7UZ4 - chains B and N of the 9 polymer chains in the assembly; structure by electron microscopy, 3.10 A resolution.

Chain B:
Molecule: Spike glycoprotein
From: Severe acute respiratory syndrome coronavirus 2
Notes: fragment: Spike 6P
UniProt: P0DTC2 (SPIKE_SARS2); residue numbers follow UniProt; this construct covers 1-676, 680-1213
Amino-acid sequence (1256 residues; row label = number of the first residue in the row; note: 3 numbers in that range are skipped by the numbering (no residue carries them; nothing is unmodelled there)):
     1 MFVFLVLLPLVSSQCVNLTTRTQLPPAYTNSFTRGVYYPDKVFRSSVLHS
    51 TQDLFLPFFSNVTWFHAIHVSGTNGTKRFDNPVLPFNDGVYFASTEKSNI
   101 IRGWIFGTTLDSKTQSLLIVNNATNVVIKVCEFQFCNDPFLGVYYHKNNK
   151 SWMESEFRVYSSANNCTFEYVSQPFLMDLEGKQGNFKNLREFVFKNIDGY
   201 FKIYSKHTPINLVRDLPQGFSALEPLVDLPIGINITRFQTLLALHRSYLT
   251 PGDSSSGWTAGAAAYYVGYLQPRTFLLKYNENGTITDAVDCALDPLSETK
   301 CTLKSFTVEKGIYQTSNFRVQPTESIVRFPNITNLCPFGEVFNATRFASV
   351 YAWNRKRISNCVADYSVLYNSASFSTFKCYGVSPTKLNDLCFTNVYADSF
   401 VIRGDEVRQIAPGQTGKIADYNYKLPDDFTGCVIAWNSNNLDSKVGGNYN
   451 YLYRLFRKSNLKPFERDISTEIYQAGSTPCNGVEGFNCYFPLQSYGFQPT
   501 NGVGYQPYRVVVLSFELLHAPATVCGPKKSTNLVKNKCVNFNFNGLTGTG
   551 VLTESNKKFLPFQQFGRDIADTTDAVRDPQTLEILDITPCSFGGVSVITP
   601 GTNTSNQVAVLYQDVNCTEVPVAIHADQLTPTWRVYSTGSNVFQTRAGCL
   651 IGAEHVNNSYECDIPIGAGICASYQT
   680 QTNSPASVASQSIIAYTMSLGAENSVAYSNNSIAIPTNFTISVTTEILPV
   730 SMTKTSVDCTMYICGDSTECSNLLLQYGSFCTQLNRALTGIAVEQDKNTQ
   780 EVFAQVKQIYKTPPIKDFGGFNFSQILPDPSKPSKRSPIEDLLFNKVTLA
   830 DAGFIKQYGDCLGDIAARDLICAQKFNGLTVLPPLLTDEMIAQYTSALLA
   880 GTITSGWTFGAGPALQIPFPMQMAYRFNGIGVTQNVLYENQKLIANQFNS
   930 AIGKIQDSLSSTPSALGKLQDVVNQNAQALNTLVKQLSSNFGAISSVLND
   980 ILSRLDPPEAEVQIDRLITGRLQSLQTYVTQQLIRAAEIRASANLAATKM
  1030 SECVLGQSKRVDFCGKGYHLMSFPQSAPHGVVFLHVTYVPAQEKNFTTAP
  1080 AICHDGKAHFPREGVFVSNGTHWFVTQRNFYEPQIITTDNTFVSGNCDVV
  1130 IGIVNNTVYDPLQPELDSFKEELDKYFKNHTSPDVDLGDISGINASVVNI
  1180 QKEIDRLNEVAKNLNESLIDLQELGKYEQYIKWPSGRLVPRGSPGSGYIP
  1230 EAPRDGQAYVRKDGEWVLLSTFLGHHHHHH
Not modelled in the structure: 1-21, 72-73, 179-186, 621-635, 680-688, 828-853, 1148-1259
Cystine bridges: Cys131-Cys166, Cys291-Cys301, Cys336-Cys361, Cys379-Cys432, Cys391-Cys525, Cys480-Cys488, Cys617-Cys649, Cys662-Cys671, Cys738-Cys760, Cys743-Cys749, Cys1032-Cys1043, Cys1082-Cys1126
Glycans and other covalent adducts: N-acetylglucosamine (NAG) linked to Asn61, Asn122, Asn165, Asn234, Asn282, Asn331, Asn343, Asn603, Asn616, Asn657, Asn709, Asn717, Asn801, Asn1074, Asn1098, Asn1134
Sequence notes: engineered mutation Pro817 (Phe in P0DTC2), Pro892 (Ala in P0DTC2), Pro899 (Ala in P0DTC2), Pro942 (Ala in P0DTC2), Pro986 (Lys in P0DTC2), Pro987 (Val in P0DTC2); expression tag (1214-1259)
Reported in the primary citation:
  - post-translational modification sites: Asn343

Chain N:
Molecule: M8a-3 Fab light chain
From: Mus musculus
Notes: antibody fragment or engineered binder
Amino-acid sequence (214 residues; row label = number of the first residue in the row; note: 20 numbers in that range are skipped by the numbering (no residue carries them; nothing is unmodelled there)):
     1 DIVMTQSHKFMSTSVGDRVSITCKASQDV
    36 GTYIAWYQQKPGQSPKLLIYWA
    65 STRHTGVP
    74 DRFTGSG
    83 SGTNYTLTISSVQAEDLALYHCQQHYS
   114 TPYTFGGGTKLEIKRTVAAPSVFIFPPSDEQLKSGTASVVCLLNNFYPRE
   164 AKVQWKVDNALQSGNSQESVTEQDSKDSTYSLSSTLTLSKADYEKHKVYA
   214 CEVTHQGLSSPVTKSFNRGEC
Not modelled in the structure: 127-234
Cystine bridges: Cys23-Cys104

Interface between chain B and chain N:
Contacting residue pairs (8):
  Gly404(B) - Tyr38(N)
  Asp405(B) - Thr37(N)  hydrogen bond
  Val407(B) - Tyr38(N)
  Arg408(B) - Trp56(N)
  Arg408(B) - Thr66(N)
  Gln414(B) - Tyr55(N)  hydrogen bond
  Val503(B) - Asp28(N)
  Tyr508(B) - Tyr108(N)  hydrogen bond
Other interface residues (no listed pair), chain B (8 interface residues in all): Ser375
Other interface residues (no listed pair), chain N (9 interface residues in all): Gly36, Ser65

Summary:
The interface between chain B and chain N involves 8 residues on one side and 9 on the other; the contacts
include 3 hydrogen bonds. Among the polar pairs are Asp405(B)-Thr37(N), Gln414(B)-Tyr55(N) and
Tyr508(B)-Tyr108(N). N-acetylglucosamine is covalently linked to Asn61(B), Asn122(B), Asn165(B), Asn234(B),
Asn282(B) and Asn331(B) and 10 more. From the paper: a modification site at Asn343(B).
Chain B is Spike glycoprotein (Severe acute respiratory syndrome coronavirus 2) and chain N is M8a-3 Fab light
chain (Mus musculus); the structure, Structure of the SARS-CoV-2 S 6P trimer in complex with the mouse
antibody Fab fragment, M8a-3, was determined by electron microscopy (same publication as 7UZ6, 7UZ7, 7UZ8,
7UZ9, 7UZA, 7UZB, 7UZC and 7UZD).
